PDB entry 3VNI | X-ray diffraction, 1.98 A resolution | chains B and D of the 4 polymer chains in the assembly

# Chain B (and D)
Name: Xylose isomerase domain protein TIM barrel
Organism: Clostridium cellulolyticum
Notes: chain D of this document is another copy of the same molecule, construct and numbering; everything in this record applies to it too
Reference sequence: B8I944 (B8I944_CLOCE); residues 1-293 here = UniProt positions 1-293
Chain sequence (294 residues; numbered 0 to 293; the number before each row is that of its first residue; numbering starts at 0):
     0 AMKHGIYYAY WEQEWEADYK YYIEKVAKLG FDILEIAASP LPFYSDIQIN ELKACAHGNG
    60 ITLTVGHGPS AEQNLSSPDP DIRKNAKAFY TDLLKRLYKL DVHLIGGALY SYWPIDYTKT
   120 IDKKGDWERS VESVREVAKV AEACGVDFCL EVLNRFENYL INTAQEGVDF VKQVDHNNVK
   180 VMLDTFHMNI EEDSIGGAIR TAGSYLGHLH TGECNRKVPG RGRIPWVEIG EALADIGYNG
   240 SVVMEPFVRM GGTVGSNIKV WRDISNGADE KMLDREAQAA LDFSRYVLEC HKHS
Unresolved in the structure: 289-293 (chain D: 0, 289-293)
Differences from the reference sequence: expression tag (0)
Bound ions: Mn2+: Glu150, Asp183, His209, Glu244
Curated features (UniProtKB/Swiss-Prot):
  - active site (Proton donor/acceptor): Glu150, Glu244
  - binding site (substrate): Tyr6, Ala107, Glu156, Asp183 to His186, Arg215
  - binding site (Mn(2+)): Glu150, Asp183, His209, Glu244

# How chain B and chain D interact
Contacting residue pairs (5; chain B residue first):
  Ser193(B) with Glu230(D), hydrogen bond
  Arg199(B) with Arg199(D)
  Glu230(B) with Ser193(D), hydrogen bond; Gly196(D); Arg199(D), salt bridge
Other interface residues (no listed pair), chain B (6 interface residues in all): Asp192, Glu227, Asp234
Other interface residues (no listed pair), chain D (5 interface residues in all): Glu227

# Overview
The interface between chain B and chain D involves 6 residues on one side and 5 on the other; the contacts
include 2 hydrogen bonds and 1 salt bridge. Polar pairs include Glu230(B)-Arg199(D) and Ser193(B)-Glu230(D).
Chain B and chain D are both Xylose isomerase domain protein TIM barrel (Clostridium cellulolyticum); the
structure, Crystal structures of D-Psicose 3-epimerase from Clostridium cellulolyticum H10 and its complex
with ketohexose sugars, was determined by X-ray diffraction together with 3VNJ, 3VNK, 3VNL and 3VNM from the
same study.
